Entry 8TET (electron microscopy, 4.26 A resolution (low resolution: residue-level contacts below are approximate; hydrogen-bond / salt-bridge calls are withheld)); this record covers chains I and W of the 24 polymer chains in the assembly.

# Chain I
Name: Major capsid protein
From: Human herpesvirus 5 strain AD169
UniProtKB: P16729 (MCP_HCMVA); numbering as in UniProt (aligned over 1-1370)
Amino-acid sequence (1370 residues; row label = number of the first residue in the row):
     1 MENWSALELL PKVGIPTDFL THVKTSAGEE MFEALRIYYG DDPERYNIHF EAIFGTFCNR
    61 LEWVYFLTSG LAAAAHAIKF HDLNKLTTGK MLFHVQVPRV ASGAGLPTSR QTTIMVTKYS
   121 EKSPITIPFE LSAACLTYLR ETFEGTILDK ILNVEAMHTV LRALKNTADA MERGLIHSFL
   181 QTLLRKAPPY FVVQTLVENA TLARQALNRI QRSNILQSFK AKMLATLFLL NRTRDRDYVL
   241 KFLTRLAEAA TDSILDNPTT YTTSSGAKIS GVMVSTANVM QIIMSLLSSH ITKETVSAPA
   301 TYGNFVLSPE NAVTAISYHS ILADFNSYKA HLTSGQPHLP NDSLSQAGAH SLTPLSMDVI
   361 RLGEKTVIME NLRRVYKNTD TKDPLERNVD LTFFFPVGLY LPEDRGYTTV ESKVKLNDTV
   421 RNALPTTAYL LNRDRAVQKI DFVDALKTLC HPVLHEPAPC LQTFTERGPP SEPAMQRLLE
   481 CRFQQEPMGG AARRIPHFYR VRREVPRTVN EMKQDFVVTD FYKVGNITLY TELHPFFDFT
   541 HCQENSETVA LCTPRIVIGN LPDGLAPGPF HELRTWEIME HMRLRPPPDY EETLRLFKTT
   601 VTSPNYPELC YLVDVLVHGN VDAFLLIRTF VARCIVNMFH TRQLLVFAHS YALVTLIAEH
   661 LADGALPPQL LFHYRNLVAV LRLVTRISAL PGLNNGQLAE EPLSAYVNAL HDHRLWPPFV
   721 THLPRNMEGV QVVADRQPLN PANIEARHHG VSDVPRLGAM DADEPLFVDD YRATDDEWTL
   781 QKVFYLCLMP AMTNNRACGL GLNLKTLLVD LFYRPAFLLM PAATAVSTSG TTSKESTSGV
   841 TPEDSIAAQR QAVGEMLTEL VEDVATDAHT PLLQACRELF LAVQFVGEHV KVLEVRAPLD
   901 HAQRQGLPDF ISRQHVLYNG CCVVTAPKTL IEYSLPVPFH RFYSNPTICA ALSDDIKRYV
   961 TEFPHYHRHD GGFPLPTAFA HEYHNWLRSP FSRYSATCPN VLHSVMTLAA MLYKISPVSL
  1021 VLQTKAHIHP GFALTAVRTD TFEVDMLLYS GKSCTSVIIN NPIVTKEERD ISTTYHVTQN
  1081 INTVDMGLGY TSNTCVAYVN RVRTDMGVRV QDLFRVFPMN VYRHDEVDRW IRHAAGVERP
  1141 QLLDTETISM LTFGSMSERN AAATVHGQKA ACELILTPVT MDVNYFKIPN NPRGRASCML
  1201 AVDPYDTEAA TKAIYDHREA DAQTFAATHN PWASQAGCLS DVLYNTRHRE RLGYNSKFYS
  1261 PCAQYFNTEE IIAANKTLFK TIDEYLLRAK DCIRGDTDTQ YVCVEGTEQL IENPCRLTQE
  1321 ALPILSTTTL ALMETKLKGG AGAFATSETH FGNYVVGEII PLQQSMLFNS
Unresolved in the structure: 825-844
Disulfide bonds: C1292-C1303

# Chain W
Name: Triplex capsid protein 1
From: Human herpesvirus 5 strain AD169
UniProtKB: P16783 (TRX1_HCMVA); residues 1-290 here = UniProt positions 1-290
Amino-acid sequence (290 residues; row label = number of the first residue in the row):
     1 MDARAVAKRP RDPADEDNEL VTALKAKREV NTISVRYLYH ADHQALTARF FVPEGLVEFE
    61 AQPGALLIRM ETGCDSPRHL YISLYLLGIR ASNVSASTRC LLESVYTASA ARAALQWLDL
   121 GPHLLHRRLE TLGCVKTVSL GITSLLTCVM RGYLYNTLKT EVFALMIPKD MYLTWEETRG
   181 RLQYVYLIIV YDYDGPETRP GIYVLTSSIA HWQTLVDVAR GKFARERCSF VNRRITRPRQ
   241 IPLCTGVIQK LGWCLADDIH TSFLVHKELK LSVVRLDNFS VELGDFREFV

# Chain I / chain W interface
Contacting residue pairs (38):
  L136(I) - E19(W)
  L139(I) - E19(W)
  M157(I) - A23(W)
  M157(I) - A26(W)
  M157(I) - K27(W)
  V160(I) - A23(W)
  L161(I) - L24(W)
  L164(I) - L20(W)
  L164(I) - L24(W)
  L164(I) - N31(W)
  K165(I) - N31(W)
  N1061(I) - S34(W)
  P1062(I) - T32(W)
  P1062(I) - I33(W)
  P1062(I) - S34(W)
  I1063(I) - Y39(W)
  V1064(I) - I33(W)
  V1064(I) - L38(W)
  V1064(I) - Y39(W)
  T1065(I) - Y39(W)
  K1066(I) - L38(W)
  K1066(I) - Y39(W)
  K1066(I) - H40(W)
  K1066(I) - A41(W)
  Y1075(I) - E19(W)
  Y1075(I) - L38(W)
  T1145(I) - L120(W)
  E1146(I) - G73(W)
  E1146(I) - C74(W)
  E1146(I) - W117(W)
  E1146(I) - L120(W)
  S1149(I) - W117(W)
  M1150(I) - C74(W)
  M1150(I) - S76(W)
  M1150(I) - P77(W)
  M1150(I) - W117(W)
  V1304(I) - I142(W)
  E1305(I) - I142(W)
Interface residues without a listed pair, chain I (27 interface residues in all): F129, H158, A168, M171, E1067, V1077, L1143
Interface residues without a listed pair, chain W (27 interface residues in all): T22, E29, V30, V35, Y37, D75

# Overview
The chain I/chain W interface involves 27 residues from each chain.
Chain I is Major capsid protein and chain W is Triplex capsid protein 1, both from Human herpesvirus 5 strain
AD169; the structure, Human cytomegalovirus portal vertex, non-infectious enveloped particle (NIEP)
configuration 1 (NC1), was determined by electron microscopy together with 8TEP, 8TES, 8TEU and 8TEW from the
same study.
